Entry 5DOW (X-ray diffraction, 1.70 A resolution); this record covers chains A and B.

# Chain A
Molecule: Calmodulin
Source organism: Homo sapiens
Reference sequence: P62158 (CALM_HUMAN); residues 2-149 here = UniProt positions 2-149
Amino-acid sequence (148 residues; row label = number of the first residue in the row):
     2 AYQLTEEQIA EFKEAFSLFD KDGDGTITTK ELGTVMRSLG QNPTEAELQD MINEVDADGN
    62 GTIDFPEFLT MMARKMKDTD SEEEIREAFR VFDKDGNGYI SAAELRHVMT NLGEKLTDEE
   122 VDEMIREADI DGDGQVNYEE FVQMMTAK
Construct notes: conflict Tyr-3 (Asp in P62158)
Metal / ion sites: Na+ near Glu-7 (its only coordinating residue here); Ca2+ site 1: Asp-21, Asp-23, Asp-25, Thr-27, Glu-32; Ca2+ site 2: Asp-57, Asp-59, Asn-61, Thr-63, Glu-68; Ca2+ site 3: Asp-94, Asp-96, Asn-98, Tyr-100, Glu-105; Ca2+ site 4: Asp-130, Asp-132, Asp-134, Gln-136, Glu-141

# Chain B
Molecule: Chloride anion exchanger
Notes: fragment: peptide
Reference sequence: Q9WVC8 (S26A3_MOUSE); numbering as in UniProt (aligned over 563-583)
Amino-acid sequence (22 residues; numbered 563 to 584; the number before each row is that of its first residue):
   563 KRNKALKKIR KLQKRGLIQM TX
Not modelled in the structure: 563-564
Construct notes: amidation (584)
Modified / non-standard residues: NH2 (amino group) at position 584

# Interface between chain A and chain B
Contacting residue pairs (60):
  Tyr-3(A) / Lys-576(B)
  Gln-9(A) / Lys-576(B)  hydrogen bond (side chain-backbone)
  Glu-12(A) / Arg-577(B)  salt bridge
  Phe-13(A) / Arg-577(B)
  Glu-15(A) / Arg-577(B)  salt bridge
  Ala-16(A) / Arg-577(B)
  Ala-16(A) / Leu-579(B)  hydrophobic
  Leu-19(A) / Leu-579(B)  hydrophobic
  Phe-20(A) / Leu-579(B)  hydrophobic
  Phe-20(A) / Met-582(B)  hydrophobic
  Phe-20(A) / Thr-583(B)
  Leu-33(A) / Met-582(B)  hydrophobic
  Met-37(A) / Met-582(B)
  Leu-40(A) / Thr-583(B)
  Gln-42(A) / NH2_584(B)  hydrogen bond (side chain-backbone)
  Met-52(A) / Met-582(B)
  Phe-69(A) / Met-582(B)  hydrophobic
  Met-72(A) / Met-582(B)  hydrophobic
  Met-73(A) / Gly-578(B)
  Met-73(A) / Met-582(B)  hydrophobic
  Lys-76(A) / Gln-581(B)  hydrogen bond (side chain-backbone)
  Met-77(A) / Gln-575(B)
  Met-77(A) / Lys-576(B)
  Met-77(A) / Gly-578(B)
  Met-77(A) / Gln-581(B)
  Thr-80(A) / Arg-572(B)  hydrogen bond (backbone-side chain)
  Thr-80(A) / Gln-575(B)  hydrogen bond (backbone-side chain)
  Thr-80(A) / Lys-576(B)
  Glu-85(A) / Gln-575(B)  hydrogen bond
  Glu-85(A) / Ile-580(B)
  Glu-85(A) / Gln-581(B)  hydrogen bond
  Glu-88(A) / Ile-580(B)
  Glu-88(A) / Gln-581(B)  hydrogen bond
  Glu-88(A) / Thr-583(B)
  Ala-89(A) / Ile-580(B)
  Val-92(A) / Thr-583(B)
  Val-92(A) / NH2_584(B)
  Phe-93(A) / Ile-571(B)  hydrophobic
  Met-110(A) / Lys-570(B)
  Met-110(A) / Ile-571(B)  hydrophobic
  Met-110(A) / Leu-574(B)  hydrophobic
  Leu-113(A) / Leu-574(B)
  Leu-113(A) / Leu-579(B)
  Glu-115(A) / Lys-570(B)  salt bridge
  Glu-115(A) / Lys-573(B)
  Glu-115(A) / Leu-574(B)
  Glu-115(A) / Arg-577(B)  salt bridge
  Leu-117(A) / Ala-567(B)  hydrophobic
  Leu-117(A) / Lys-570(B)
  Glu-121(A) / Lys-566(B)  salt bridge
  Glu-121(A) / Ala-567(B)
  Glu-124(A) / Asn-565(B)
  Met-125(A) / Ala-567(B)
  Met-125(A) / Leu-568(B)
  Met-125(A) / Ile-571(B)  hydrophobic
  Met-145(A) / Leu-568(B)
  Met-146(A) / Leu-568(B)  hydrophobic
  Met-146(A) / Ile-571(B)  hydrophobic
  Met-146(A) / Arg-572(B)  hydrogen bond (backbone-side chain)
  Met-146(A) / Gln-575(B)
Also at the interface, not in a pair above, chain A (40 interface residues in all): Val-36, Asp-81, Gly-114, Lys-116, Glu-128, Thr-147, Lys-149

# Overview
40 residues of chain A face 19 of chain B across their interface; the contacts include 9 hydrogen bonds and 5
salt bridges. Polar contacts include Glu-12(A)/Arg-577(B), Glu-15(A)/Arg-577(B) and Glu-115(A)/Lys-570(B). The
Ca2+ site 1 is built by Asp-21(A), Asp-23(A), Asp-25(A), Thr-27(A) and Glu-32(A).
Here chain A is Calmodulin (Homo sapiens) and chain B is Chloride anion exchanger. Entry 5DOW (Solution of the
Variably-Twinned Structure of a Novel Calmodulin-Peptide Complex in a Novel Configuration) was determined by
X-ray diffraction.
